Entry 3G6T (X-ray diffraction, 1.90 A resolution); this record covers chains A and D of the 4 polymer chains in the assembly.

[Chain A]
Protein: Glucocorticoid receptor
Organism: Rattus norvegicus
Notes: engineered mutation(s): insertion of Arg after G470
UniProtKB: P06536 (GCR_RAT); the construct has insertions or renumbered stretches relative to UniProt, so the offset changes along the chain: 440-470 = UniProt 440-470; 472-526 = UniProt 471-525
Sequence (91 residues; each row starts with the number of its first residue):
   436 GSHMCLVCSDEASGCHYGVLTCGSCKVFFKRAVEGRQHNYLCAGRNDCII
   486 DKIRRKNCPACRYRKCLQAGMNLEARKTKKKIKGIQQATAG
Disordered / not traced: 436, 515-526
Sequence notes: expression tag (436-439); insertion (471)
Bound ions: Zn2+ site 1: Cys440, Cys443, Cys457, Cys460; Zn2+ site 2: Cys477, Cys483, Cys493, Cys496
What the authors report for this chain:
  - mutagenesis - K514A: decreased binding to DNA
  - mutagenesis - K514A: unchanged signaling
  - mutagenesis - G470A: decreased signaling in response to Pal
  - mutagenesis - G470A: decreased signaling in response to Tat

[Chain D]
Molecule: 16-nt DNA strand
Sequence (16 nucleotides; row label = number of the first residue in the row):
     1 TAGAACACCCTGTTCT

[Interface between chain A and chain D]
Pairs across the interface (11; chain A residue first):
  Gly458(A) with DT13(D), base contact
  Ser459(A) with DG12(D), phosphate contact
  Val462(A) with DG12(D), base contact
  Phe463(A) with DT11(D), phosphate contact
  Arg466(A) with DT11(D), base contact; DG12(D), hydrogen bond to the base
  Arg490(A) with DG12(D), salt bridge to the phosphate
  Lys491(A) with DT11(D), phosphate contact; DG12(D), salt bridge to the phosphate
  Pro494(A) with DT11(D), phosphate contact
  Arg497(A) with DG12(D), salt bridge to the phosphate
Also at the interface, not in a pair above, chain A (11 interface residues in all): His473, Tyr475
Also at the interface, not in a pair above, chain D (4 interface residues in all): DC10

[Summary]
11 residues of chain A and 4 residues of chain D are in contact; the contacts include 1 hydrogen bond and 3
salt bridges. Polar contacts include Arg466(A)-DG12(D), Arg490(A)-DG12(D) and Lys491(A)-DG12(D). From the
paper: K514A of chain A reduces binding to DNA; G470A of chain A reduces signaling in response to Pal.
Chain A is Glucocorticoid receptor (Rattus norvegicus) and chain D is a 16-nt DNA strand; the structure, GR
gamma DNA-binding domain:FKBP5 16bp complex-34, was determined by X-ray diffraction, deposited together with
3FYL, 3G6P, 3G6Q, 3G6R, 3G6U, 3G8U and 8 further entries.
